Entry 4HDI (X-ray diffraction, 2.45 A resolution); this record covers chains L and H.

# Chain L
Name: Kappa light chain variable region, Anti-colorectal carcinoma light chain
Source organism: Mus musculus
Amino-acid sequence (219 residues; each row starts with the number of its first residue):
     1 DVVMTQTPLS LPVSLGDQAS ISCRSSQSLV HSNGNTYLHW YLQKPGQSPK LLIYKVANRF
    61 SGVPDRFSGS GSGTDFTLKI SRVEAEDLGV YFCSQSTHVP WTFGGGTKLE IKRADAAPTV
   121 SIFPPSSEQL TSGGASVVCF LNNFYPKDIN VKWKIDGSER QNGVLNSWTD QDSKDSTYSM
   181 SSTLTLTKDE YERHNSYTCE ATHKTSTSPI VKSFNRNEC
Cystine bridges: C23-C93, C139-C199

# Chain H
Name: Ig heavy chain V region RF, Ig gamma-3 chain C region
Source organism: Mus musculus
Amino-acid sequence (220 residues; numbered 1 to 220; the number before each row is that of its first residue):
     1 DVKLVESGGG LVKLGGSLKL SCAASGFTFS NYFMSWVRQT PEKRLELVAV ITSNGDNTYY
    61 PDTVKGRFTI SRDNAQNTLY LQMSSLKSED TALYYCARRD SSASLYFDYW GQGTTLTVSS
   121 ATTTAPSVYP LVPGCSDTSG SSVTLGCLVK GYFPEPVTVK WNYGALSSGV RTVSSVLQSG
   181 FYSLSSLVTV PSSTWPSQTV ICNVAHPASK TELIKRIEPR
Cystine bridges: C22-C96, C147-C202

# Interface between chain L and chain H
Inter-chain disulfides: C219(L)-C135(H)
Contacting residue pairs - 81 pairs, chain L then chain H:
  Y37(L) with A103(H); S104(H); L105(H), hydrophobic
  H39(L) with S104(H), hydrogen bond (side chain-backbone); L105(H), hydrogen bond (side chain-backbone); Y106(H)
  Y41(L) with Y106(H); F107(H), hydrogen bond (side chain-backbone); W110(H)
  Q43(L) with Q39(H), hydrogen bond; Y95(H), hydrogen bond
  Q47(L) with Y95(H)
  S48(L) with Y95(H); W110(H); G111(H), hydrogen bond (side chain-backbone); Q112(H)
  P49(L) with Y95(H); W110(H)
  L51(L) with Y106(H), hydrophobic
  Y54(L) with Y106(H), hydrophobic
  K55(L) with S104(H)
  F92(L) with Q39(H); K43(H); L45(H), hydrophobic
  S96(L) with L105(H), hydrogen bond (side chain-backbone)
  V99(L) with Y59(H)
  P100(L) with Y59(H)
  W101(L) with L47(H), hydrophobic; R99(H); L105(H); F107(H), hydrophobic
  F103(L) with L45(H)
  G105(L) with R44(H)
  S121(L) with T144(H)
  F123(L) with L131(H); V132(H); P133(H); T144(H); L187(H), hydrophobic
  P124(L) with G134(H); C135(H), hydrophobic
  S126(L) with Y129(H); P130(H)
  E128(L) with P130(H)
  Q129(L) with Y129(H); K150(H)
  S132(L) with Y129(H)
  S136(L) with L148(H); K150(H)
  V138(L) with L131(H), hydrophobic; L148(H), hydrophobic
  F140(L) with T144(H); R171(H); L187(H), hydrophobic
  N142(L) with R171(H); T189(H)
  N143(L) with R171(H), hydrogen bond
  L165(L) with V176(H), hydrophobic; Q178(H)
  N166(L) with V176(H)
  S167(L) with V173(H); S174(H), hydrogen bond (side chain-backbone); V176(H)
  W168(L) with V173(H); S174(H), hydrogen bond (backbone-backbone)
  T169(L) with R171(H); T172(H); V173(H)
  D172(L) with R171(H), salt bridge
  T177(L) with R171(H), hydrogen bond
  Y178(L) with R171(H)
  S179(L) with R171(H), hydrogen bond
  S181(L) with V173(H); S185(H), hydrogen bond
  T185(L) with K150(H)
  S213(L) with S136(H)
  F214(L) with C135(H); S136(H)
  N215(L) with C135(H)
  E218(L) with C135(H)
  C219(L) with C135(H), disulfide
Interface residues without a listed pair, chain L (49 interface residues in all): F60, D175, M180, T183
Interface residues without a listed pair, chain H (42 interface residues in all): V37, E46, D108, S175, S183, K215

# Overview
49 residues of chain L face 42 of chain H across their interface; the contacts include 1 disulfide bond, 13
hydrogen bonds and 1 salt bridge. Polar pairs include D172(L)-R171(H), H39(L)-S104(H) and H39(L)-L105(H).
Chain L is Kappa light chain variable region, Anti-colorectal carcinoma light chain and chain H is Ig heavy
chain V region RF, Ig gamma-3 chain C region, both from Mus musculus; the structure, Crystal Structure of 3E5
IgG3 FAB from mus musculus, was determined by X-ray diffraction.
